7BF1 - chains AAA and DDD of the 3 polymer chains in the assembly; structure by X-ray diffraction, 1.24 A resolution.

# Chain AAA
Name: Calmodulin-1
Source organism: Homo sapiens
UniProt: P0DP23 (CALM1_HUMAN); residue numbers follow UniProt; this construct covers 1-149
Amino-acid sequence (149 residues; row label = number of the first residue in the row):
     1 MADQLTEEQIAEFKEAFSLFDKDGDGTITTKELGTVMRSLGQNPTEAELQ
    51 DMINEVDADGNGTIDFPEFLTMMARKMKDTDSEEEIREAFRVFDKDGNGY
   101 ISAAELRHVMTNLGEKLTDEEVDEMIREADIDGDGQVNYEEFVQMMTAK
Not modelled in the structure: 1-2, 149
UniProt features mapped onto this chain:
  - binding site (Ca(2+)): Asp21, Asp23, Asp25, Thr27, Glu32, Asp57, Asp59, Asn61, Thr63, Glu68, Asp94, Asp96, Asn98, Tyr100, Glu105, Asp130, Asp132, Asp134, Gln136, Glu141
  - modified residue: Ala2 (N-acetylalanine), Lys22 (N6-acetyllysine), Thr45 (Phosphothreonine), Ser82 (Phosphoserine), Lys95 (N6-acetyllysine), Tyr100 (Phosphotyrosine), Ser102 (Phosphoserine), Thr111 (Phosphothreonine), Lys116 (N6,N6,N6-trimethyllysine), Tyr139 (Phosphotyrosine)
  - cross-link: Lys22 (Glycyl lysine isopeptide (Lys-Gly) (interchain with G-Cter in SUMO2))
  - natural variant: Asn54 (N54I: In CPVT4), Phe90 (F90L: In LQT14), Asn98 (N98S: In CPVT4), Asp130 (D130G: In LQT14), Glu141 (E141G: In LQT14; E141V: In LQT14), Phe142 (F142L: In LQT14)
Ion coordination: Ca2+ site 1: Asp21, Asp23, Asp25, Thr27, Glu32, Asp119; Ca2+ site 2: Asp57, Asp59, Asn61, Thr63, Glu68; Ca2+ site 3: Asp94, Asp96, Asn98, Tyr100, Glu105; Ca2+ site 4: Asp130, Asp132, Asp134, Gln136, Glu141
Reported in the primary citation:
  - Ca2+ coordination: Asp119

# Chain DDD
Name: Creatine kinase B-type
Notes: EC 2.7.3.2
UniProt: P12277 (KCRB_HUMAN); residues 301-318 here = UniProt positions 301-318
Amino-acid sequence (18 residues; numbered 301 to 318; the number before each row is that of its first residue):
   301 NLGKHEKFSEVLKRLRLQ
Not modelled in the structure: 301-306, 318
UniProt features mapped onto this chain:
  - modified residue: Ser309 (Phosphoserine)

# Interface between chain AAA and chain DDD
Pairs across the interface (21; chain AAA residue first):
  Ala16(AAA) - Val311(DDD)  hydrophobic
  Leu19(AAA) - Lys307(DDD)
  Leu19(AAA) - Phe308(DDD)  hydrophobic
  Phe20(AAA) - Val311(DDD)  hydrophobic
  Phe20(AAA) - Leu312(DDD)  hydrophobic
  Phe20(AAA) - Leu315(DDD)  hydrophobic
  Leu33(AAA) - Leu315(DDD)  hydrophobic
  Val36(AAA) - Phe308(DDD)  hydrophobic
  Met37(AAA) - Leu312(DDD)  hydrophobic
  Leu40(AAA) - Phe308(DDD)  hydrophobic
  Leu40(AAA) - Leu312(DDD)  hydrophobic
  Gln42(AAA) - Arg316(DDD)
  Asp51(AAA) - Leu317(DDD)
  Met52(AAA) - Leu315(DDD)
  Met52(AAA) - Leu317(DDD)
  Val56(AAA) - Leu315(DDD)  hydrophobic
  Phe69(AAA) - Val311(DDD)  hydrophobic
  Met72(AAA) - Leu315(DDD)  hydrophobic
  Met73(AAA) - Arg314(DDD)
  Lys76(AAA) - Arg314(DDD)
  Met77(AAA) - Arg314(DDD)
Also at the interface, not in a pair above, chain AAA (20 interface residues in all): Lys22, Glu48, Glu55, Thr80
The authors on this interface:
  - pairs named by the authors: Thr80(AAA)-Arg314(DDD)
  - interface residues, chain AAA: Leu19(AAA), Phe20(AAA), Leu33(AAA), Val36(AAA), Met37(AAA), Met52(AAA), Val56(AAA), Phe69(AAA), Met72(AAA)
  - interface residues, chain DDD: Val311(DDD), Leu312(DDD), Leu315(DDD)

# In short
The interface between chain AAA and chain DDD involves 20 residues on one side and 8 on the other. The authors
report a contact between Thr80(AAA) and Arg314(DDD). UniProt lists 20 Ca2+-binding residues on chain AAA. The
paper reports interface residues Leu19(AAA), Phe20(AAA) and Val311(DDD) among others; Ca2+ coordination by
Asp119(AAA).
Chain AAA is Calmodulin-1 (Homo sapiens) and chain DDD is Creatine kinase B-type; the structure,
Ca2+-Calmodulin in complex with peptide from brain-type creatine kinase in extended 1:2 binding mode, was
determined by X-ray diffraction (same publication as 7BF2).
